1U8Y - chain A; structure by X-ray diffraction, 1.55 A resolution.

[Chain A]
Protein: Ras-related protein Ral-A
From: Saguinus oedipus
UniProt: P63320 (RALA_SAGOE); residues 11-178 here = UniProt positions 11-178
Amino-acid sequence (168 residues; numbered 11 to 178; the number before each row is that of its first residue):
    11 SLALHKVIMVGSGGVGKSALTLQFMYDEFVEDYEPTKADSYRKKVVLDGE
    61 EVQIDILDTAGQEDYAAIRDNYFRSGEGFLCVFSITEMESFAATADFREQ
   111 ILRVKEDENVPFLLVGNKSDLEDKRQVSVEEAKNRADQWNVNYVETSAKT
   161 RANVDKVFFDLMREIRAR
Unresolved in the structure: 46, 48-49, 72-82
Metal / ion sites: Mg2+: Ser28 (together with GMP-PNP)
Small-molecule neighbours: GMP-PNP (GNP; phosphoaminophosphonic acid-guanylate ester): Ser22, Gly23, Gly24, Val25, Gly26, Lys27, Ser28, Ala29, Phe39, Val40, Glu41, Asp42, Tyr43, Thr69, Ala70, Gly71, Asn127, Lys128, Asp130, Leu131, Thr156, Ser157, Ala158, Lys159
Swiss-Prot annotation at these positions:
  - motif: Tyr43 to Tyr51 (Effector region)
  - binding site (GTP): Gly21 to Ala29, Asn127 to Asp130
What the authors report for this chain:
  - conformationally variable residues (order/disorder transition): Thr46 to Asp49, Gln72 to Phe83
  - binding site for GMP-PNP: Gly71

[Summary]
Bound to chain A: GMP-PNP. UniProt lists 13 GTP-binding residues. From the paper: a binding site for GMP-PNP
at Gly71; conformational variability at Thr46 and Gln72.
Chain A is Ras-related protein Ral-A (Saguinus oedipus); the structure, CRystal structures of Ral-GppNHp and
Ral-GDP reveal two novel binding sites that are also present in ..., was determined by X-ray diffraction
together with 1U8Z and 1U90 from the same study.
